5CQR - chain A; structure by X-ray diffraction, 3.02 A resolution.

[Chain A]
Protein: Elongator complex protein 1
Source organism: Homo sapiens
Reference sequence: O95163 (ELP1_HUMAN); numbering as in UniProt (aligned over 715-1332)
Chain sequence (622 residues; row label = number of the first residue in the row):
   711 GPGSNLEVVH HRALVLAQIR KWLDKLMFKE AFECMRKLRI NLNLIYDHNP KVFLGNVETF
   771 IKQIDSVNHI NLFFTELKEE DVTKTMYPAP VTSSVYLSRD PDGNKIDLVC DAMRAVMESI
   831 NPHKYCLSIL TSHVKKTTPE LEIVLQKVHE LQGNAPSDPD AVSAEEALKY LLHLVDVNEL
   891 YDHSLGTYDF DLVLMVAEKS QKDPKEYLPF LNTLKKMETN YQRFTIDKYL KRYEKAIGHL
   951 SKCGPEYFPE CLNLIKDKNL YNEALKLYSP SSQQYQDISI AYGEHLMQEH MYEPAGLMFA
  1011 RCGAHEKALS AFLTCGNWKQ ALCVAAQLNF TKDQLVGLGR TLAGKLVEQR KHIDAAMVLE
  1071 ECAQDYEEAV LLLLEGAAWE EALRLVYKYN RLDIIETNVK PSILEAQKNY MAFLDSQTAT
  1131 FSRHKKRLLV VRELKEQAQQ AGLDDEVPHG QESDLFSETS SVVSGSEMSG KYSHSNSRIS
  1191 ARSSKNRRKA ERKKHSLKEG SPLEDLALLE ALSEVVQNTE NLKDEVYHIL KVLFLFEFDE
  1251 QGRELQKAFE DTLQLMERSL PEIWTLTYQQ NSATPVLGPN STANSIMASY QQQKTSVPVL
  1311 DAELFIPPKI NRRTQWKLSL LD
Unresolved in the structure: 711-719, 801-810, 912-914, 1132-1224, 1270-1320, 1332
Differences from the reference sequence: expression tag (711-714)
Curated features (UniProtKB/Swiss-Prot):
  - region: Ala-1191 to Glu-1209 (Required for binding to tRNA)
  - modified residue (Phosphoserine): Ser-804, Ser-867, Ser-1171, Ser-1174

[Summary]
Chain A is Elongator complex protein 1 (Homo sapiens); the structure, Dimerization of Elp1 is essential for
Elongator complex assembly, was determined by X-ray diffraction.
